6YBP - chains E and I of the 12 polymer chains in the assembly; structure by electron microscopy, 3.48 A resolution.

== Chain E ==
Protein: Propionyl-CoA carboxylase beta chain
Source organism: Methylorubrum extorquens (strain ATCC 14718 / DSM 1338 / JCM 2805 / NCIMB 9133 / AM1)
Notes: EC 6.4.1.3
Reference sequence: C5AP75 (C5AP75_METEA); numbering as in UniProt (aligned over 1-510)
Chain sequence (510 residues; row label = number of the first residue in the row):
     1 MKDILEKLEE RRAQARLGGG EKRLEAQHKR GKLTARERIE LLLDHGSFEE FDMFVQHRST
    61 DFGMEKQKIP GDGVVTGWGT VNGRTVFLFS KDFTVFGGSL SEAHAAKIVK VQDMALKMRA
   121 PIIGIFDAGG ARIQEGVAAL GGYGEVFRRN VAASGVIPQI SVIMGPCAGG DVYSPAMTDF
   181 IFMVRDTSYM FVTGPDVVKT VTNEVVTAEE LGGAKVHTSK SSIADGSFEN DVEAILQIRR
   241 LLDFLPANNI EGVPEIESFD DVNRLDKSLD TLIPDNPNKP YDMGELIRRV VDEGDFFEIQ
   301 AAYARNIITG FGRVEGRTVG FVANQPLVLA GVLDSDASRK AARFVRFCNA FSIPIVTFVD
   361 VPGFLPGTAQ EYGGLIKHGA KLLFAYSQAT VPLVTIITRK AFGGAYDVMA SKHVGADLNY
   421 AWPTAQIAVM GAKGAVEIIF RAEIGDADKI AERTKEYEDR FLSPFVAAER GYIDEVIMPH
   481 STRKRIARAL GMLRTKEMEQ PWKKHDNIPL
Not modelled in the structure: 1-4
Ligand contacts:
  - BTI (5-(hexahydro-2-oxo-1H-thieno[3,4-d]imidazol-6-yl)pentanal): Val-332, Pro-362, Gly-363, Phe-364, Pro-366
  - coenzyme A (COA): Arg-23, Arg-30, Phe-93, Phe-96, Gly-97, Gly-129, Gly-130, Ala-131, Arg-132
Reported in the primary citation:
  - mutagenesis - L100S/Y143H/D407I (50-fold): increased catalytic activity on glycolyl-CoA
  - mutagenesis - L100S/Y143H/D407I/I450V/W502R (560-fold): increased catalytic activity

== Chain I ==
Protein: Propionyl-CoA carboxylase alpha subunit
Source organism: Methylorubrum extorquens (strain ATCC 14718 / DSM 1338 / JCM 2805 / NCIMB 9133 / AM1)
Notes: EC 6.4.1.3
Reference sequence: C5AWU5 (C5AWU5_METEA); residue numbers follow UniProt; this construct covers 1-667
Chain sequence (667 residues; each row starts with the number of its first residue):
     1 MFDKILIANR GEIACRIIKT AQKMGIKTVA VYSDADRDAV HVAMADEAVH IGPAPAAQSY
    61 LLIEKIIDAC KQTGAQAVHP GYGFLSERES FPKALAEAGI VFIGPNPGAI AAMGDKIESK
   121 KAAAAAEVST VPGFLGVIES PEHAVTIADE IGYPVMIKAS AGGGGKGMRI AESADEVAEG
   181 FARAKSEASS SFGDDRVFVE KFITDPRHIE IQVIGDKHGN VIYLGERECS IQRRNQKVIE
   241 EAPSPLLDEE TRRKMGEQAV ALAKAVNYDS AGTVEFVAGQ DKSFYFLEMN TRLQVEHPVT
   301 EMITGLDLVE LMIRVAAGEK LPLSQDQVKL DGWAVESRVY AEDPTRNFLP SIGRLTTYQP
   361 PEEGPLGGAI VRNDTGVEEG GEIAIHYDPM IAKLVTWAPT RLEAIEAQAT ALDAFAIEGI
   421 RHNIPFLATL MAHPRWRDGR LSTGFIKEEF PEGFIAPEPE GPVAHRLAAV AAAIDHKLNI
   481 RKRGISGQMR DPSLLTFQRE RVVVLSGQRF NVTVDPDGDD LLVTFDDGTT APVRSAWRPG
   541 APVWSGTVGD QSVAIQVRPL LNGVFLQHAG AAAEARVFTR REAELADLMP VKENAGSGKQ
   601 LLCPMPGLVK QIMVSEGQEV KNGEPLAIVE AMKMENVLRA ERDGTISKIA AKEGDSLAVD
   661 AVILEFA
Not modelled in the structure: 1-333, 343-353, 362-369, 397-399, 432-454, 667
Glycans and other covalent adducts: 5-(hexahydro-2-oxo-1H-thieno[3,4-d]imidazol-6-yl)pentanal (BTI) linked to Lys-633

== Chain E / chain I interface ==
Pairs across the interface (49):
  His-28(E) with Leu-588(I)
  Gly-31(E) with Met-589(I)
  Leu-33(E) with Met-589(I), hydrophobic
  Glu-40(E) with Arg-581(I), salt bridge
  Leu-41(E) with Glu-582(I)
  Asp-44(E) with Leu-495(I)
  Thr-80(E) with Met-489(I)
  Asn-82(E) with Lys-482(I); Gln-488(I)
  Gly-83(E) with Gln-488(I); Met-489(I), hydrogen bond (backbone-backbone)
  Arg-185(E) with Lys-592(I)
  Asp-186(E) with Lys-592(I)
  Glu-229(E) with Lys-592(I)
  Asn-230(E) with Met-589(I)
  Asp-231(E) with Met-589(I)
  Glu-233(E) with Asn-562(I), hydrogen bond; Arg-576(I), salt bridge
  Leu-236(E) with Asn-562(I); Glu-582(I)
  Gln-237(E) with Leu-561(I), hydrogen bond (side chain-backbone); Asn-562(I), hydrogen bond
  Asp-243(E) with Lys-482(I); Ile-485(I)
  Pro-254(E) with Ile-485(I), hydrophobic
  Glu-255(E) with Ile-485(I); Ser-486(I), hydrogen bond (backbone-side chain)
  Ile-256(E) with Arg-481(I); Ile-485(I), hydrophobic
  Glu-257(E) with Arg-481(I)
  Phe-259(E) with Arg-481(I); Arg-538(I), hydrogen bond (backbone-side chain); Pro-539(I)
  Ser-268(E) with Arg-354(I), hydrogen bond
  Thr-271(E) with Arg-354(I), hydrogen bond; Gly-380(I), hydrogen bond (side chain-backbone)
  Leu-272(E) with Arg-354(I)
  Asn-278(E) with Lys-633(I), hydrogen bond (side chain-backbone); Met-634(I); Glu-635(I)
  Pro-280(E) with Met-634(I), hydrophobic; Glu-635(I)
  Arg-289(E) with Glu-379(I), salt bridge
  Glu-293(E) with Arg-481(I), salt bridge; Pro-539(I)
  Leu-327(E) with Asn-636(I), hydrogen bond (backbone-side chain)
  Leu-329(E) with Met-605(I), hydrophobic
  Ala-330(E) with Met-634(I), hydrophobic
  Leu-365(E) with Met-632(I), hydrophobic
Interface residues without a listed pair, chain E (44 interface residues in all): Glu-37, His-45, Trp-78, Arg-84, Thr-85, Val-232, Lys-279, Glu-285, Pro-326, Arg-399
Interface residues without a listed pair, chain I (34 interface residues in all): Thr-356, Lys-477, Gly-484, Gly-487, Gln-498, Gly-540, Leu-585, Pro-590

== In short ==
The interface between chain E and chain I involves 44 residues on one side and 34 on the other, with 11
hydrogen bonds and 4 salt bridges. Polar contacts include Glu-40(E)/Arg-581(I), Glu-233(E)/Arg-576(I) and
Arg-289(E)/Glu-379(I). From the paper: L100S/Y143H/D407I of chain E increase catalytic activity on
glycolyl-CoA; L100S/Y143H/D407I/I450V/W502R of chain E increase catalytic activity.
Here chain E is Propionyl-CoA carboxylase beta chain and chain I is Propionyl-CoA carboxylase alpha subunit,
both from Methylorubrum extorquens (strain ATCC 14718 / DSM 1338 / JCM 2805 / NCIMB 9133 / AM1). Entry 6YBP
(Propionyl-CoA carboxylase of Methylorubrum extorquens with bound CoA) was determined by electron microscopy
together with 6YBQ from the same study.
